PDB entry 3ZSS | X-ray diffraction, 1.80 A resolution | chains A and B

Chain A (and B):
Molecule: Putative glucanohydrolase PEP1A
From: Streptomyces coelicolor
Notes: EC 2.4.1.-, 3.2.1.-; chain B of this document is another copy of the same molecule, construct and numbering; everything in this record applies to it too
UniProt: Q9L1K2 (PEP1A_STRCO); residues 1-675 here = UniProt positions 1-675
Sequence (695 residues; row label = number of the first residue in the row; numbers below 1 keep their minus sign (Met-19 is residue -19)):
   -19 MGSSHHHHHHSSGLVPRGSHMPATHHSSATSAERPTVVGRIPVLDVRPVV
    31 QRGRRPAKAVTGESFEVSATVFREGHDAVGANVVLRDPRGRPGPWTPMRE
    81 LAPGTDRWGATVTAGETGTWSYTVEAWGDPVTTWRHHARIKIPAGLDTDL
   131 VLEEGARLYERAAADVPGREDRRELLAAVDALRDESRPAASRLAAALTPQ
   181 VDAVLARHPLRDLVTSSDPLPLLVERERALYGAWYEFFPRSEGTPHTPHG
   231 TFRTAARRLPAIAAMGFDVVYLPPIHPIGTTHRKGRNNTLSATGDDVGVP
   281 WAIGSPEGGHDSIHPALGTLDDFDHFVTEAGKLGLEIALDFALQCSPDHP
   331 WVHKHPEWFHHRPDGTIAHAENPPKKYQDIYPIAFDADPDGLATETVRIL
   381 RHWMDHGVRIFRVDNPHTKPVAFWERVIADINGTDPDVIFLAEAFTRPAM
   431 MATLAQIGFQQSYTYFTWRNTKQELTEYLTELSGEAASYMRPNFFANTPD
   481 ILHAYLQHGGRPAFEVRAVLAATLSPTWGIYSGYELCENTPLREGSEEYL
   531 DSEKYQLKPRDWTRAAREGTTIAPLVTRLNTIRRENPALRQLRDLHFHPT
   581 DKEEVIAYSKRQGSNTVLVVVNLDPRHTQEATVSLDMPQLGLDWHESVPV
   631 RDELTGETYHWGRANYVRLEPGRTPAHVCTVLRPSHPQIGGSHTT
Disordered / not traced: -19 to 14, 664-675
Construct notes: expression tag (-19 to 0)
UniProt features mapped onto this chain:
  - active site: Asp394 (Nucleophile), Glu423 (Proton donor)
  - binding site (alpha-maltose 1-phosphate): Lys264, Gln324, Asp359, Asn395, Lys534, Tyr535
  - site: Asp480 (Transition state stabilizer)
From the paper describing this entry:
  - catalytic residues: Asp394, Glu423, Asp480 (by similarity / conservation)

How chain A and chain B interact:
Pairs across the interface (87; chain A residue first):
  Thr16(A) with Ala402(B); Glu405(B)
  Val17(A) with Gln31(B); Arg34(B); Glu405(B), hydrogen bond (backbone-side chain)
  Val18(A) with Val401(B), hydrophobic; Ala402(B); Glu405(B), hydrogen bond (backbone-side chain); Ile437(B), hydrophobic
  Arg20(A) with Asp366(B), salt bridge; Pro400(B)
  Leu24(A) with Gln31(B); Thr433(B)
  Asp25(A) with Arg32(B), salt bridge
  Val26(A) with Arg32(B), hydrogen bond (backbone-side chain)
  Val29(A) with Arg32(B)
  Arg32(A) with Asp25(B), salt bridge; Val26(B), hydrogen bond (side chain-backbone); Val29(B); Arg32(B); Leu200(B)
  Arg34(A) with Val17(B)
  Thr50(A) with Ala429(B)
  Phe52(A) with Ala429(B), hydrophobic; Met430(B), hydrophobic; Thr433(B)
  Arg53(A) with Met430(B)
  Glu54(A) with His397(B); Thr398(B); Lys399(B); Pro400(B); Met430(B)
  Gly55(A) with His397(B), hydrogen bond (backbone-backbone); Thr398(B)
  His56(A) with Glu351(B), hydrogen bond (side chain-backbone); Asn352(B); Thr398(B)
  Gly84(A) with Arg427(B)
  Asp86(A) with Arg427(B), salt bridge; Ala429(B)
  Asp127(A) with Arg342(B), salt bridge
  Leu130(A) with Arg342(B); Pro343(B); Asp344(B)
  Val131(A) with Arg342(B)
  Glu134(A) with Arg342(B), salt bridge; Pro343(B)
  Arg137(A) with Pro343(B)
  Leu193(A) with Asp366(B)
  Arg342(A) with Asp127(B), salt bridge; Leu130(B); Val131(B); Glu134(B), salt bridge
  Pro343(A) with Leu130(B); Glu133(B); Glu134(B); Arg137(B)
  Asp344(A) with Leu130(B)
  Glu351(A) with His56(B), hydrogen bond (backbone-side chain)
  Asn352(A) with His56(B), hydrogen bond
  Pro353(A) with His56(B)
  Asp366(A) with Arg20(B), salt bridge; Leu193(B)
  His397(A) with Glu54(B); Gly55(B), hydrogen bond (backbone-backbone)
  Thr398(A) with Glu54(B); Gly55(B)
  Lys399(A) with Glu54(B)
  Pro400(A) with Arg20(B); Glu54(B)
  Val401(A) with Pro22(B), hydrophobic
  Ala402(A) with Thr16(B); Val18(B)
  Glu405(A) with Thr16(B); Val17(B), hydrogen bond (side chain-backbone); Val18(B), hydrogen bond (side chain-backbone)
  Arg427(A) with Gly84(B); Asp86(B), salt bridge
  Ala429(A) with Thr50(B); Phe52(B), hydrophobic; Asp86(B)
  Met430(A) with Phe52(B), hydrophobic; Arg53(B); Glu54(B)
  Thr433(A) with Leu24(B); Phe52(B)
  Ile437(A) with Val18(B), hydrophobic
Interface residues without a listed pair, chain A (52 interface residues in all): Gly19, Pro22, Gln31, Arg35, Glu133, Asp198, Leu200, Thr346, Arg406
Interface residues without a listed pair, chain B (52 interface residues in all): Gly19, Arg35, Asp198, Thr346, Pro353, Arg406

Overview:
The chain A/chain B interface involves 52 residues from each chain; the contacts include 11 hydrogen bonds and
10 salt bridges. Polar pairs include Arg20(A)-Asp366(B), Asp25(A)-Arg32(B) and Asp86(A)-Arg427(B). From
UniProt: active-site residues Asp394(A) and Glu423(A) and 6 alpha-maltose 1-phosphate-binding residues on
chain A. From the paper: catalytic residues Asp394(A), Glu423(A) and Asp480(A).
Chain A and chain B are both Putative glucanohydrolase PEP1A (Streptomyces coelicolor); the structure, Apo
form of GlgE isoform 1 from Streptomyces coelicolor, was determined by X-ray diffraction (same publication as
3ZST, 3ZT5, 3ZT6 and 3ZT7).
